6U5E - chain A; structure by X-ray diffraction, 1.56 A resolution.

[Chain A]
Molecule: Peptidyl-prolyl cis-trans isomerase A
Organism: Homo sapiens
Notes: EC 5.2.1.8
Reference sequence: P62937 (PPIA_HUMAN); numbering as in UniProt (aligned over 1-165)
Amino-acid sequence (165 residues; row label = number of the first residue in the row):
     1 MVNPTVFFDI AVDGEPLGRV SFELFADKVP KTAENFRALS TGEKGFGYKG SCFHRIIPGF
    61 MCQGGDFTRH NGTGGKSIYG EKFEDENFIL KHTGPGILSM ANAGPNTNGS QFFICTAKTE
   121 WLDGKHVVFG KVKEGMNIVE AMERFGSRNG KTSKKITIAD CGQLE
Disordered / not traced: 1, 165
Curated features (UniProtKB/Swiss-Prot):
  - modified residue: M1 (N-acetylmethionine), V2 (N-acetylvaline), K28 (N6-acetyllysine), K44 (N6-acetyllysine), K76 (N6-acetyllysine), S77 (Phosphoserine), K82 (N6-acetyllysine), T93 (Phosphothreonine), K125 (N6-acetyllysine), K131 (N6-acetyllysine), K133 (N6-acetyllysine)
  - glycosylation: N108 (N-linked (GlcNAc...) asparagine)
  - cross-link (Glycyl lysine isopeptide (Lys-Gly)): K28 (interchain with G-Cter in SUMO2), K82 (interchain with G-Cter in SUMO2)
What the authors report for this chain:
  - catalytic residues: R55 (citing earlier work)
  - conformationally variable residues (side-chain flip): R55, M61, S99, F113

[In short]
From the paper: the catalytic residue R55; conformational variability at R55, M61 and S99 among others.
Chain A is Peptidyl-prolyl cis-trans isomerase A (Homo sapiens); the structure, RT XFEL structure of CypA
solved using celloluse carrier media, was determined by X-ray diffraction together with 6U5C and 6U5D from the
same study.
